PDB entry 4NXN | X-ray diffraction, 3.54 A resolution | chains A and T of the 21 polymer chains in the assembly

Chain A:
Molecule: 16S rRNA
Organism: Thermus thermophilus
Sequence (1522 nucleotides; row label = number of the first residue in the row; note: 42 numbers in that range are skipped by the numbering (no residue carries them; nothing is unmodelled there); a row labelled like 190A-190L holds insertion residues (190A, then the next letters in order); numbering starts at 0):
     0 UUUGUUGGAG AGUUUGAUCC UGGCUCAGGG UGAACGCUGG CGGCGUGCCU AAGACAUGCA
    60 AGUCGUGCGG G
    73 CCGCGGGGUU UU
    88 ACUCCG
    95 UGGUC
   101 AGCGGCGGAC GGGUGAGUAA CGCGUGGGU
  129A G
   130 ACCUACCCGG AAGAGGGGGA CAACCCGGGG AAACUCGGGC UAAUCCCCCA UGUGGACCCG
   190 C
190A-190L CCCUUGGGGUGU
   191 GUCCAAAGGG CUUU
   216 GCCCGCUUCC GGAUGGGCCC GCGUCCCAUC AGCUAGUUGG UGGGGUAAUG GCCCACCAAG
   276 GCGACGACGG GUAGCCGGUC UGAGAGGAUG GCCGGCCACA GGGGCACUGA GACACGGGCC
   336 CCACUCCUAC GGGAGGCAGC AGUUAGGAAU CUUCCGCAAU GGGCGCAAGC CUGACGGAGC
   396 GACGCCGCUU GGAGGAAGAA GCCCUUCGGG GUGUAAACUC CUGAA
   442 CCCGGGACGA AACCCCCGAC GA
   474 GGGGACUGAC GGUACCGGG
   494 GUAAUAGCGC CGGCCAACUC CGUGCCAGCA GCCGCGGUAA UACGGAGGGC GCGAGCGUUA
   554 CCCGGAUUCA CUGGGCGUAA AGGGCGUGUA GGCGGCCUGG GGCGUCCCAU GUGAAAGACC
   614 ACGGCUCAAC CGUGGGGGAG CGUGGGAUAC GCUCAGGCUA GACGGUGGGA GAGGGUGGUG
   674 GAAUUCCCGG AGUAGCGGUG AAAUGCGCAG AUACCGGGAG GAACGCCGAU GGCGAAGGCA
   734 GCCACCUGGU CCACCCGUGA CGCUGAGGCG CGAAAGCGUG GGGAGCAAAC CGGAUUAGAU
   794 ACCCGGGUAG UCCACGCCCU AAACGAUGCG CGCUAGGUCU CUGGGUCU
   848 CCUGGGGGCC GAAGCUAACG CGUUAAGCGC GCCGCCUGGG GAGUACGGCC GCAAGGCUGA
   908 AACUCAAAGG AAUUGACGGG GGCCCGCACA AGCGGUGGAG CAUGUGGUUU AAUUCGAAGX
   968 AACGCGAAGA ACCUUACCAG GCCUUGACAU GCUAGG
 1003A G
  1004 AACCCGGGUG AAAGCCUGGG GUGCCCC
1030A-1030D GCGA
  1031 GGGGAGCCCU AGCACAGGUG CUGCAUGGCC GUCGUCAGCU CGUGCCGUGA GGUGUUGGGU
  1091 UAAGUCCCGC AACGAGCGCA ACCCCCGCCG UUAGUUGCCA GCGGUUCGGC CGGGCACUCU
  1151 AACGGGACUG CCCGCGAAA
  1171 GCGGGAGGAA GGAGGGGACG ACGUCUGGUC AGCAUGGCCC UUACGGCCUG GGCGACACAC
  1231 GUGCUACAAU GCCCACUACA AAGCGAUGCC ACCCGGCAAC GGGGAGCUAA UCGCAAAAAG
  1291 GUGGGCCCAG UUCGGAUUGG GGUCUGCAAC CCGACCCCAU GAAGCCGGAA UCGCUAGUAA
  1351 UCGCGGAUCA G
 1361A C
  1362 CAUGCCGCGG UGAAUACGUU CCCGGGCCUU GUACACACXG CCXGUXACGC CAUGGGAGCG
  1422 GGCUCUACCC GAAGUCGCCG GG
  1446 AGCCUACGGG
  1459 CAGGCGCCGA GGGUAGGGCC CGUGACUGGG GCGAAGUCGU AACAAGGUAG CUGUACCGGA
  1519 AGGUGCGGCU GGAUCCACUC CUUUCU
Unresolved in the structure: 0-4, 1534-1538
Modified / non-standard residues: PSU (pseudouridine-5'-monophosphate) at position 516, M2G (N2-dimethylguanosine-5'-monophosphate) at position 966, 5MC (5-methylcytidine-5'-monophosphate) at position 967, 2MG (2N-methylguanosine-5'-monophosphate) at position 1207, 5MC (5-methylcytidine-5'-monophosphate) at position 1400, 4OC (4n,o2'-methylcytidine-5'-monophosphate) at position 1402, 5MC (5-methylcytidine-5'-monophosphate) at position 1404, 5MC (5-methylcytidine-5'-monophosphate) at position 1407, UR3 (3-methyluridine-5'-monophoshate) at position 1498, MA6 (6N-dimethyladenosine-5'-monophoshate) at position 1518, MA6 (6N-dimethyladenosine-5'-monophoshate) at position 1519, PSU (pseudouridine-5'-monophosphate) at position 1540, PSU (pseudouridine-5'-monophosphate) at position 1541
Bound ions: Mg2+ site 1 near U5 (its only coordinating residue here); Mg2+ site 2: G11, G22; Mg2+ site 3 near G21 (its only coordinating residue here); Mg2+ site 4: C48, G115; Mg2+ site 5 near A53 (its only coordinating residue here); Mg2+ site 6: A59, U387; Mg2+ site 7: G61, U62; Mg2+ site 8: G97, U98; Mg2+ site 9 near G107 (its only coordinating residue here); Mg2+ site 10 near G117 (its only coordinating residue here); Mg2+ site 11: C121, G124, U125; Mg2+ site 12 near U129 (its only coordinating residue here); 101 more Mg2+ sites not listed
Small-molecule neighbours: streptomycin (SRY): U12, U14, C526, G527, C912, A913, A914, A915, C1490, G1491

Chain T:
Molecule: ribosomal protein S20
Organism: Thermus thermophilus
Reference sequence: P80380 (RS20_THET8); residue numbers follow UniProt; this construct covers 1-106
Chain sequence (106 residues; row label = number of the first residue in the row):
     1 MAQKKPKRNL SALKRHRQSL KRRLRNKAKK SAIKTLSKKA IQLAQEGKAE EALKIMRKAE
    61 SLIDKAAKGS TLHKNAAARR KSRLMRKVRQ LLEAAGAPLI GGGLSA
Unresolved in the structure: 1-7
Bound ions: Mg2+ near Lys-74 (its only coordinating residue here)

How chain A and chain T interact:
Pairs across the interface - 94 pairs, chain A then chain T:
  G102(A) with Arg-17(T), salt bridge to the phosphate
  C103(A) with Lys-14(T), phosphate contact; Arg-17(T), salt bridge to the phosphate; Lys-21(T), hydrogen bond to the phosphate
  G104(A) with Lys-14(T), hydrogen bond to the base; Gln-18(T), phosphate contact; Lys-21(T), salt bridge to the phosphate
  G105(A) with Gln-18(T), phosphate contact; Arg-22(T), salt bridge to the phosphate
  C106(A) with Arg-15(T), base contact
  G107(A) with Arg-15(T), hydrogen bond to the base
  G108(A) with Arg-15(T), base contact
  C132(A) with Lys-74(T), phosphate contact; Asn-75(T), hydrogen bond to the phosphate
  U133(A) with Lys-74(T), phosphate contact
  C175(A) with Arg-25(T), sugar contact
  C176(A) with Lys-29(T), salt bridge to the phosphate
  C177(A) with Lys-65(T), salt bridge to the phosphate
  C178(A) with Lys-65(T), salt bridge to the phosphate
  A185(A) with Glu-60(T), base contact; Ala-78(T), phosphate contact; Lys-81(T), hydrogen bond to the base
  C186(A) with Ala-78(T), sugar contact; Lys-81(T), sugar contact; Ser-82(T), hydrogen bond to the phosphate; Met-85(T), hydrogen bond to the sugar
  C187(A) with Ser-82(T), hydrogen bond to the phosphate; Met-85(T), sugar contact; Arg-86(T), sugar contact; Arg-89(T), hydrogen bond to the sugar; Leu-104(T), base contact; Ser-105(T), hydrogen bond to the base
  C188(A) with Arg-89(T), hydrogen bond to the sugar; Ser-105(T), base contact; Ala-106(T), sugar contact
  U190L(A) with Ser-105(T), hydrogen bond to the base
  G191(A) with Met-85(T), base contact; Gly-101(T), hydrogen bond to the sugar; Gly-102(T), hydrogen bond to the sugar; Gly-103(T), hydrogen bond to the base; Leu-104(T), sugar contact; Ser-105(T), base contact
  U192(A) with Arg-57(T), phosphate contact; Glu-60(T), hydrogen bond to the sugar; Gly-102(T), sugar contact; Gly-103(T), sugar contact
  C193(A) with Glu-60(T), sugar contact; Ser-61(T), hydrogen bond to the phosphate; Asp-64(T), hydrogen bond to the sugar
  C194(A) with Ser-61(T), hydrogen bond to the phosphate; Asp-64(T), sugar contact; Lys-65(T), salt bridge to the phosphate; Lys-68(T), phosphate contact
  A195(A) with Lys-65(T), phosphate contact; Lys-68(T), salt bridge to the phosphate
  A196(A) with Lys-68(T), salt bridge to the phosphate
  G258(A) with Arg-86(T), salt bridge to the phosphate; Lys-87(T), sugar contact
  G259(A) with Arg-83(T), salt bridge to the phosphate
  G260(A) with Arg-83(T), base contact
  U261(A) with Arg-79(T), salt bridge to the phosphate; Arg-80(T), salt bridge to the phosphate; Arg-83(T), hydrogen bond to the base
  A262(A) with Lys-74(T), sugar contact; Asn-75(T), phosphate contact
  A263(A) with Arg-79(T), salt bridge to the phosphate
  C322(A) with Arg-23(T), sugar contact
  U323(A) with Ser-19(T), sugar contact; Arg-22(T), phosphate contact; Arg-23(T), sugar contact; Asn-26(T), hydrogen bond to the phosphate
  G324(A) with Arg-22(T), salt bridge to the phosphate; Asn-26(T), hydrogen bond to the phosphate; Ser-70(T), sugar contact
  A325(A) with Ser-70(T), hydrogen bond to the phosphate; Lys-74(T), hydrogen bond to the phosphate
  G332(A) with Leu-10(T), phosphate contact; His-16(T), sugar contact
  G333(A) with His-16(T), hydrogen bond to the sugar
  A349(A) with Arg-8(T), hydrogen bond to the sugar
  U1436(A) with Arg-23(T), salt bridge to the phosphate
  C1439(A) with Lys-38(T), salt bridge to the phosphate
  G1453(A) with Leu-36(T), sugar contact; Lys-39(T), hydrogen bond to the phosphate; Lys-58(T), sugar contact
  G1454(A) with Thr-35(T), phosphate contact; Lys-39(T), salt bridge to the phosphate
  G1455(A) with Ala-28(T), phosphate contact; Ser-31(T), phosphate contact; Ala-32(T), sugar contact; Thr-35(T), hydrogen bond to the phosphate
  C1459(A) with Lys-27(T), salt bridge to the phosphate; Ser-31(T), hydrogen bond to the phosphate
  A1460(A) with Lys-27(T), salt bridge to the phosphate
Interface residues without a listed pair, chain A (49 interface residues in all): C131, C174, G326, G331, C1440
Interface residues without a listed pair, chain T (51 interface residues in all): Ala-12, Lys-34, Ala-76

Summary:
Chain A and chain T form an interface of 49 and 51 residues respectively; the contacts include 29 hydrogen
bonds and 21 salt bridges. Among the polar pairs are G104(A)/Lys-14(T), G107(A)/Arg-15(T) and
A185(A)/Lys-81(T). Bound to chain A: streptomycin. G11(A) and G22(A) coordinate Mg2+ site 2.
Here chain A is 16S rRNA and chain T is ribosomal protein S20, both from Thermus thermophilus. Entry 4NXN
(Crystal Structure of the 30S ribosomal subunit from a GidB (RsmG) mutant of Thermus thermophilus (HB8) ...)
was determined by X-ray diffraction.
